PDB entry 4S20 | X-ray diffraction, 4.70 A resolution (low resolution: residue-level contacts below are approximate; hydrogen-bond / salt-bridge calls are withheld) | chains A and L of the 8 polymer chains in the assembly

Chain A:
Name: DNA-directed RNA polymerase subunit alpha
Organism: Escherichia coli
Notes: EC 2.7.7.6
Reference sequence: B1X6E7 (B1X6E7_ECODH); residues 1-329 here = UniProt positions 1-329
Sequence (329 residues; row label = number of the first residue in the row):
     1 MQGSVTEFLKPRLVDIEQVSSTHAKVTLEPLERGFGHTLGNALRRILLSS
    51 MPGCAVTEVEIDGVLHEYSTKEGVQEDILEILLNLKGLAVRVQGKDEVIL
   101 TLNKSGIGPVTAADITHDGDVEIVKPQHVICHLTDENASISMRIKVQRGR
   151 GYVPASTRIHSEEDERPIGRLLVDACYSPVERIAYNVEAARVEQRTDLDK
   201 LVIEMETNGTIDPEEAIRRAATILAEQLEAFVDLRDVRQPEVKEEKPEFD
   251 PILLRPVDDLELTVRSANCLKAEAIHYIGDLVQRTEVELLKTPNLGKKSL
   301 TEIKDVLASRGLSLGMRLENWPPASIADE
Disordered / not traced: 1-5, 233-329

Chain L:
Name: RNA polymerase-associated protein RapA
Organism: Escherichia coli
Notes: EC 3.6.4.-
Reference sequence: P60240 (RAPA_ECOLI); residues 1-968 here = UniProt positions 1-968
Sequence (974 residues; row label = number of the first residue in the row; numbers below 1 keep their minus sign (His-5 is residue -5)):
    -5 HHHHHHMPFTLGQRWISDTESELGLGTVVAVDARTVTLLFPSTGENRLYA
    45 RSDSPVTRVMFNPGDTITSHDGWQMQVEEVKEENGLLTYIGTRLDTEESG
    95 VALREVFLDSKLVFSKPQDRLFAGQIDRMDRFALRYRARKYSSEQFRMPY
   145 SGLRGQRTSLIPHQLNIAHDVGRRHAPRVLLADEVGLGKTIEAGMILHQQ
   195 LLSGAAERVLIIVPETLQHQWLVEMLRRFNLRFALFDDERYAEAQHDAYN
   245 PFDTEQLVICSLDFARRSKQRLEHLCEAEWDLLVVDEAHHLVWSEDAPSR
   295 EYQAIEQLAEHVPGVLLLTATPEQLGMESHFARLRLLDPNRFHDFAQFVE
   345 EQKNYCPVADAVAMLLAGNKLSNDELNMLGEMIGEQDIEPLLQAANSDSE
   395 DAQSARQELVSMLMDRHGTSRVLFRNTRNGVKGFPKRELHTIKLPLPTQY
   445 QTAIKVSGIMGARKSAEDRARDMLYPERIYQEFEGDNATWWNFDPRVEWL
   495 MGYLTSHRSQKVLVICAKAATALQLEQVLREREGIRAAVFHEGMSIIERD
   545 RAAAWFAEEDTGAQVLLCSEIGSEGRNFQFASHMVMFDLPFNPDLLEQRI
   595 GRLDRIGQAHDIQIHVPYLEKTAQSVLVRWYHEGLDAFEHTCPTGRTIYD
   645 SVYNDLINYLASPDQTEGFDDLIKNCREQHEALKAQLEQGRDRLLEIHSN
   695 GGEKAQALAESIEEQDDDTNLIAFAMNLFDIIGINQDDRGDNMIVLTPSD
   745 HMLVPDFPGLSEDGITITFDREVALAREDAQFITWEHPLIRNGLDLILSG
   795 DTGSSTISLLKNKALPVGTLLVELIYVVEAQAPKQLQLNRFLPPTPVRML
   845 LDKNGNNLAAQVEFETFNRQLNAVNRHTGSKLVNAVQQDVHAILQLGEAQ
   895 IEKSARALIDAARNEADEKLSAELSRLEALRAVNPNIRDDELTAIESNRQ
   945 QVMESLDQAGWRLDALRLIVVTHQ
Disordered / not traced: -5 to 1, 963-968
Construct notes: expression tag (-5 to 0); engineered mutation Cys350 (Arg in P60240)
UniProt features mapped onto this chain:
  - motif: Asp280 to His283 (DEAH box)
  - binding site (ATP): Asp177 to Thr184
  - mutagenesis: Lys183 (K183A: Loss of function. Still interacts with RNAP), Asp280 to Glu281 (Loss of function. Still interacts with RNAP)

Interface between chain A and chain L:
Contacting residue pairs (7):
  Glu163(A) - Arg530(L)
  Asp164(A) - Arg530(L)
  Glu165(A) - Gly528(L)
  Pro167(A) - Glu525(L)
  Pro167(A) - Glu527(L)
  Pro167(A) - Gly528(L)
  Ile168(A) - Glu525(L)
Interface residues without a listed pair, chain A (6 interface residues in all): Arg166
Interface residues without a listed pair, chain L (5 interface residues in all): Arg502
From the paper, about this interface:
  - interface residues, chain A: Glu163(A)

Overview:
6 residues of chain A face 5 of chain L across their interface. UniProt lists 8 ATP-binding residues and 3
mutagenesis sites on chain L. From the paper: the interface residue Glu163(A).
Chain A is DNA-directed RNA polymerase subunit alpha and chain L is RNA polymerase-associated protein RapA,
both from Escherichia coli; the structure, Structural basis for transcription reactivation by RapA, was
determined by X-ray diffraction.
